PDB entry 8DGA | electron microscopy, 3.73 A resolution | chains E and K of the 4 polymer chains in the assembly

== Chain E ==
Molecule: 21-nt RNA strand
Sequence (21 nucleotides; each row starts with the number of its first residue):
     2 GAGGUAGUAG GUUGUAUAGU A
Disordered / not traced: 21-22
Covalently attached groups: uridine-5'-monophosphate (U5P) linked to G2

== Chain K ==
Protein: Loquacious, isoform B
Organism: Drosophila melanogaster
UniProtKB: Q9VJY9 (Q9VJY9_DROME); numbering as in UniProt (aligned over 1-465)
Amino-acid sequence (465 residues; each row starts with the number of its first residue):
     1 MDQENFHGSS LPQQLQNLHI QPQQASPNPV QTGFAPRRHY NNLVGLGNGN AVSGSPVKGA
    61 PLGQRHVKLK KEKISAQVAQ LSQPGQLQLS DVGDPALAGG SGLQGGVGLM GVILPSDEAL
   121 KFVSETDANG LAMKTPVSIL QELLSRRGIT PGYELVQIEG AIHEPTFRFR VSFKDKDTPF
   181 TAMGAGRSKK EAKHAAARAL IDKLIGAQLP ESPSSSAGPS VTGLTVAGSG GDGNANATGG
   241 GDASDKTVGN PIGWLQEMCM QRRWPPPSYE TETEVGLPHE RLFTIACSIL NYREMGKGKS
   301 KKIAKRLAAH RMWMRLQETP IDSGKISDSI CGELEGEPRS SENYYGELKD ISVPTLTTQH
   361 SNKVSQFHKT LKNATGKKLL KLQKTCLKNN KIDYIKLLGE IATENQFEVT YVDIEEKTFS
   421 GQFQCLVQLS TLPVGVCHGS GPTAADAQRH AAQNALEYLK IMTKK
Disordered / not traced: 1-131, 206-357
UniProt features mapped onto this chain:
  - region: Ala-308, Ala-309 (Necessary for binding pre-miRNA)
  - mutagenesis: Ala-308 to Ala-309 (Abolishes interaction with pre-miRNA (pre let 7) in the presence of Dcr-1), Leu-379 to Leu-382 (Strong reduction in Dcr-1 activity), Phe-419 (F419A: Strong reduction in Dcr-1 activity), Leu-426 (L426R: Decreased binding to Dcr-1), Ser-440 to Lys-465 (Loss of activity, abolishes interaction with Dcr-1 and therefore does not enhance pre-miRNA processing by the dicer)

== Interface between chain E and chain K ==
Residue-residue contacts (8; chain E residue first):
  G4(E) / Thr-135(K)  hydrogen bond to the sugar
  G4(E) / Ser-138(K)  sugar contact
  G5(E) / Lys-134(K)  sugar contact
  G5(E) / Thr-135(K)  phosphate contact
  G5(E) / Lys-190(K)  phosphate contact
  U14(E) / Ile-162(K)  hydrogen bond to the sugar
  U14(E) / His-163(K)  hydrogen bond to the sugar
  G15(E) / His-163(K)  sugar contact
Interface residues without a listed pair, chain E (6 interface residues in all): G2, U6
Interface residues without a listed pair, chain K (8 interface residues in all): Glu-142, Lys-193

== Overview ==
The interface between chain E and chain K involves 6 residues on one side and 8 on the other, with 3 hydrogen
bonds. Polar contacts include G4(E)/Thr-135(K), U14(E)/Ile-162(K) and U14(E)/His-163(K).
Uridine-5'-monophosphate is covalently linked to G2(E).
Here chain E is a 21-nt RNA strand and chain K is Loquacious, isoform B (Drosophila melanogaster). Entry 8DGA
(Structural Basis of MicroRNA Biogenesis by Dicer-1 and Its Partner Protein Loqs-PB - complex IV) was
determined by electron microscopy, deposited together with 8DFV, 8DG5, 8DG7, 8DGI and 8DGJ.
